PDB entry 8SX8 | electron microscopy, 3.50 A resolution | chain A

== Chain A ==
Name: Multidrug resistance-associated protein 4
Source organism: Bos taurus
UniProt: F1MUC1 (F1MUC1_BOVIN); the construct has insertions or renumbered stretches relative to UniProt, so the offset changes along the chain: 1-102 = UniProt 1-102; 178-1325 = UniProt 103-1250
Amino-acid sequence (1325 residues; each row starts with the number of its first residue):
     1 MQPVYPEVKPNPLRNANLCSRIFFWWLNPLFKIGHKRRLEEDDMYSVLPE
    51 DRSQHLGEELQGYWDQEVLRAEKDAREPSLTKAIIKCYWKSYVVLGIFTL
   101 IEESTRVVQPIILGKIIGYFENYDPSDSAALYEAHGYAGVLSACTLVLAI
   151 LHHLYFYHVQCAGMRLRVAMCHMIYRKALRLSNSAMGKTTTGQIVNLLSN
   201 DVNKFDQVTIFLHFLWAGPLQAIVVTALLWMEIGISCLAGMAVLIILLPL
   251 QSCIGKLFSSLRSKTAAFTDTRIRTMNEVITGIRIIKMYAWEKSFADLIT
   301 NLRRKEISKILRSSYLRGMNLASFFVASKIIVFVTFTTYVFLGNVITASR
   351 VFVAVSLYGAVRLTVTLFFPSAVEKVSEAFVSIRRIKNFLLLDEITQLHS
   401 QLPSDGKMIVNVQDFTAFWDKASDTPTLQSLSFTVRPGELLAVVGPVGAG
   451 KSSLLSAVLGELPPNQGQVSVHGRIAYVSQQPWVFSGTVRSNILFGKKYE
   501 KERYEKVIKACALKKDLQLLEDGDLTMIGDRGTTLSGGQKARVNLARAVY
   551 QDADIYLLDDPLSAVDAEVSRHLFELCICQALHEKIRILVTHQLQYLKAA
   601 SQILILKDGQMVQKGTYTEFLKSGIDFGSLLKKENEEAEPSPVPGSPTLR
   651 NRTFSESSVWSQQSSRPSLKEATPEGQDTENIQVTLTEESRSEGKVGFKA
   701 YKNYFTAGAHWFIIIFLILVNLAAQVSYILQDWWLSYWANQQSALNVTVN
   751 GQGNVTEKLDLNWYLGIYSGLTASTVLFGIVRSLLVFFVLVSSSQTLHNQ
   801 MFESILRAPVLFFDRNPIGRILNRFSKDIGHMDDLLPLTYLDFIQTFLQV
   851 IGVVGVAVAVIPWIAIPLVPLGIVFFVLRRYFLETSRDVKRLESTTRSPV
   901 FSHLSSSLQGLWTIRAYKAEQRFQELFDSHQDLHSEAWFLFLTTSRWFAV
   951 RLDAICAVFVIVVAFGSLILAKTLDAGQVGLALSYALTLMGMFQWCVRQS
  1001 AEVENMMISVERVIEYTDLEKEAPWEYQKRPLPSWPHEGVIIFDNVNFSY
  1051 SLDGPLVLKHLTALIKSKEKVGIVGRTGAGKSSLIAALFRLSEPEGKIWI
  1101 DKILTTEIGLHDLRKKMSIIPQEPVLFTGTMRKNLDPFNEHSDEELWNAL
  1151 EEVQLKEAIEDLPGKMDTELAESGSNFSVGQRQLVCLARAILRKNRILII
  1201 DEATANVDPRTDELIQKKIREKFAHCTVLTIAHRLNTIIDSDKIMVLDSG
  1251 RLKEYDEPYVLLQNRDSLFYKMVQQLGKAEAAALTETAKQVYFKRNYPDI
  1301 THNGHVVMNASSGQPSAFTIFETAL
Disordered / not traced: 1-22, 395-408, 616-692, 746-755, 1299-1325
Construct notes: insertion (103-177)
Small-molecule neighbours: Prostaglandin E1 (XPG; 7-[(1R,3R)-3-hydroxy-2-[(1E,3S)-3-hydroxyoct-1-en-1-yl]-5-oxocyclopentyl]heptanoic acid): His152, Phe156, Phe324, Leu363, Leu367, Phe368, Asp842, Gln845, Thr846, Gln849, Arg946, Gly991, Met992, Gln994, Trp995, Arg998
Reported in the primary citation:
  - binding site for Prostaglandin E1: His152, Phe156, Phe324, Leu363, Leu367, Phe368, Asp842, Gln845, Thr846, Arg946, Gln994, Trp995, Arg998
  - catalytic residues: Glu1202 (by similarity / conservation)

== Summary ==
Chain A binds Prostaglandin E1. From the paper: the catalytic residue Glu1202; a binding site for
Prostaglandin E1 at His152, Phe156 and Phe324 among others.
Chain A is Multidrug resistance-associated protein 4 (Bos taurus); the structure, Bovine multidrug resistance
protein 4 (MRP4) bound to prostaglandin E1 in MSP lipid nanodisc, was determined by electron microscopy,
deposited together with 8SWN, 8SX7, 8SX9, 8SXA and 8SXB.
